1BS1 - chain A; structure by X-ray diffraction, 1.80 A resolution.

[Chain A]
Name: Protein (dethiobiotin synthetase)
Organism: Escherichia coli
Notes: EC 6.3.3.3
Reference sequence: P13000 (BIOD_ECOLI); residue numbers follow UniProt; this construct covers 1-224
Chain sequence (224 residues; each row starts with the number of its first residue):
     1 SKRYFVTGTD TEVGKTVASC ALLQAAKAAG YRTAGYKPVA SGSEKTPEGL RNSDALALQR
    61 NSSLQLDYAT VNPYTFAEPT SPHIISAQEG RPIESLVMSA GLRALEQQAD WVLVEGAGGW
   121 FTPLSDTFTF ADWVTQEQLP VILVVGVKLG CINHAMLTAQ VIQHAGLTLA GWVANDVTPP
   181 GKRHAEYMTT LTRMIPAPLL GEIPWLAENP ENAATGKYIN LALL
Metal / ion sites: DETHIOBIOTIN Al: Lys15, Lys37, Gly118 (together with ADP, Mg2+); Mg2+: Thr16, Asp54, Glu115 (together with ADP, DETHIOBIOTIN)
Small-molecule neighbours:
  - ADP (adenosine-5'-diphosphate): Asp10, Thr11, Glu12, Val13, Gly14, Lys15, Thr16, Val17, Asp54, Glu115, Asn175, Asp176, Val177, Ile203, Pro204, Trp205, Leu206, Ala207, Pro210, Glu211
  - DETHIOBIOTIN (DAA; 8-amino-7-carboxyamino-nonanoic acid with aluminum fluoride): Thr11, Glu12, Lys15, Thr16, Lys37, Val39, Ala40, Ser41, Asn52, Asp54, Pro79, Thr80, Ser81, Pro82, Glu115, Gly116, Ala117, Gly118, Thr122

[In short]
Chain A binds ADP and DETHIOBIOTIN. Lys15, Lys37 and Gly118 form the DETHIOBIOTIN Al site. The Mg2+ site is
built by Thr16, Asp54 and Glu115.
Chain A is Protein (dethiobiotin synthetase) (Escherichia coli); the structure, Dethiobiotin synthetase
complexed with dethiobiotin, ADP , inorganic phosphate and magnesium, was determined by X-ray diffraction.
